PDB entry 9FXW | X-ray diffraction, 1.95 A resolution | chain A

# Chain A
Protein: Isoform 2 of Autotaxin
From: Rattus norvegicus
Notes: EC 3.1.4.39, 3.1.4.4
Reference sequence: Q64610 (ENPP2_RAT), isoform Q64610-2; numbering as in UniProt (aligned over 56-862)
Chain sequence (807 residues; numbered 56 to 862; the number before each row is that of its first residue):
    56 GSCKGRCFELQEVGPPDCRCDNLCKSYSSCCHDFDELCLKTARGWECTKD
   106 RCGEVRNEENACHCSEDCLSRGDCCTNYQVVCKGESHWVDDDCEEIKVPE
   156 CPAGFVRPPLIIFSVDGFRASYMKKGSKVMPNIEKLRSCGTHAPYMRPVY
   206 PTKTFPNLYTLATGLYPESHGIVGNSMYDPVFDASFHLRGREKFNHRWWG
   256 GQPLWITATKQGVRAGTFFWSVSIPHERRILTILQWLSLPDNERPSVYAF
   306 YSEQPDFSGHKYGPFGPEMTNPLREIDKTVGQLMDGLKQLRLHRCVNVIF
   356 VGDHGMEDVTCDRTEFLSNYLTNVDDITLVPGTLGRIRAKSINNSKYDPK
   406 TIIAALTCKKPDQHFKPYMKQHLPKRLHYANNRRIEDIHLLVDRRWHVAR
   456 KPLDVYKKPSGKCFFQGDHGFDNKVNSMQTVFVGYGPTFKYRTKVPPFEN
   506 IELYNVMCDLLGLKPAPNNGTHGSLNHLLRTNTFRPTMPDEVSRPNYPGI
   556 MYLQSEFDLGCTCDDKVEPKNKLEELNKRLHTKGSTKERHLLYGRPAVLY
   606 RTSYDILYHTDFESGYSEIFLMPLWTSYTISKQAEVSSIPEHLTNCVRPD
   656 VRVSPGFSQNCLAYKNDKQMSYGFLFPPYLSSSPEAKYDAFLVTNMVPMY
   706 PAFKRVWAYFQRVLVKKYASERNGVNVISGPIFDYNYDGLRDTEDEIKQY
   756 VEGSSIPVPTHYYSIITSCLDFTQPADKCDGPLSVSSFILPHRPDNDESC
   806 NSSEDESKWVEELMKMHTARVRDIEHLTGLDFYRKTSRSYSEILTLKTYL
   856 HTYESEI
Unresolved in the structure: 397-401, 570-589, 860-862
Construct notes: engineered mutation Ala-410 (Asn in Q64610), Thr-591 (Arg in Q64610)
Curated features (UniProtKB/Swiss-Prot):
  - motif: Arg-126 to Asp-128 (Cell attachment site)
  - active site: Thr-209 (Nucleophile)
  - binding site (Zn(2+)): Asp-171, Thr-209, Asp-311, His-315, Asp-358, His-359, His-474
  - binding site (1-(9Z-octadecenoyl)-sn-glycero-3-phosphate): Thr-209, Asn-230, Asp-311, His-474
  - binding site (1-hexadecanoyl-sn-glycero-3-phosphate): Thr-209, Asn-230, Asp-311, His-474
  - binding site (1-tetradecanoyl-sn-glycerol 3-phosphate): Thr-209, Asn-230, Asp-311, His-474
  - glycosylation (N-linked (GlcNAc...) asparagine): Asn-398, Asn-524
  - mutagenesis: Asp-171 (D171N: Abolishes lysophospholipase D activity), Thr-209 (T209A: Abolishes lysophospholipase D activity; T209S: 15% of wild-type lysophospholipase D activity), Asp-311 (D311N: Abolishes lysophospholipase D activity), His-315 (H315Q: 20% of wild-type lysophospholipase D activity), Lys-430 (K430A: Impaired secretion. No effect on lysophospholipase activity)
Disulfides: Cys-58/Cys-75, Cys-62/Cys-93, Cys-73/Cys-86, Cys-79/Cys-85, Cys-102/Cys-119, Cys-107/Cys-137, Cys-117/Cys-130, Cys-123/Cys-129, Cys-148/Cys-194, Cys-156/Cys-350, Cys-366/Cys-468, Cys-413/Cys-805, Cys-566/Cys-666, Cys-568/Cys-651, Cys-774/Cys-784
Covalently attached groups: N-acetylglucosamine (NAG) linked to Asn-524
Metal / ion sites: Zn2+ site 1: Asp-171, Thr-209, Asp-358, His-359; Zn2+ site 2: Asp-311, His-315, His-474 (together with A1IG0); Ca2+: Asp-739, Asn-741, Asp-743, Leu-745, Asp-747
Ligand contacts: A1IG0 (N-(3-(3-((4-(4-fluorophenyl)thiazol-2-yl)(methyl)amino)-6-(1-(methylsulfonyl)piperidin-4-yl)imidazo[1,2-b]pyridazin-2-yl)propyl)-2-oxo-2,3-dihydrobenzo[d]oxazole-6-carboxamide): Ile-167, Asp-171, Thr-209, Phe-210, Leu-213, Tyr-214, Leu-216, Ala-217, Asn-230, Leu-243, Lys-248, Phe-249, His-251, Trp-254, Pro-258, Trp-260, Phe-273, Phe-274, Ala-304, Tyr-306, Asp-311, His-315, His-474, Met-512

# Overview
Ligands of chain A: compound A1IG0. Covalently linked N-acetylglucosamine: at Asn-524. Asp-171, Thr-209,
Asp-358 and His-359 coordinate Zn2+ site 1. UniProt lists active-site residue Thr-209, 7 Zn2+-binding
residues, 4 residues binding 1-(9Z-octadecenoyl)-sn-glycero-3-phosphate and 4 residues binding
1-hexadecanoyl-sn-glycero-3-phosphate.
Chain A is Isoform 2 of Autotaxin (Rattus norvegicus); the structure, Crystal Structure of Autotaxin (ENPP2)
with Type VI Inhibitor, a Novel Class of Inhibitors with Three-Point ..., was determined by X-ray diffraction,
deposited together with 9FTN, 9FXU and 9FXY.
